Entry 8HH8 (electron microscopy, 2.80 A resolution); this record covers chains F and G of the 7 polymer chains in the assembly.

Chain F:
Molecule: ATP synthase subunit beta
Organism: Bacillus sp. PS3
Notes: EC 7.1.2.2
UniProtKB: A0A0M4U1P9 (A0A0M4U1P9_BACP3); residues 1-473 here = UniProt positions 1-473
Sequence (484 residues; row label = number of the first residue in the row; numbers below 1 keep their minus sign (Met-10 is residue -10)):
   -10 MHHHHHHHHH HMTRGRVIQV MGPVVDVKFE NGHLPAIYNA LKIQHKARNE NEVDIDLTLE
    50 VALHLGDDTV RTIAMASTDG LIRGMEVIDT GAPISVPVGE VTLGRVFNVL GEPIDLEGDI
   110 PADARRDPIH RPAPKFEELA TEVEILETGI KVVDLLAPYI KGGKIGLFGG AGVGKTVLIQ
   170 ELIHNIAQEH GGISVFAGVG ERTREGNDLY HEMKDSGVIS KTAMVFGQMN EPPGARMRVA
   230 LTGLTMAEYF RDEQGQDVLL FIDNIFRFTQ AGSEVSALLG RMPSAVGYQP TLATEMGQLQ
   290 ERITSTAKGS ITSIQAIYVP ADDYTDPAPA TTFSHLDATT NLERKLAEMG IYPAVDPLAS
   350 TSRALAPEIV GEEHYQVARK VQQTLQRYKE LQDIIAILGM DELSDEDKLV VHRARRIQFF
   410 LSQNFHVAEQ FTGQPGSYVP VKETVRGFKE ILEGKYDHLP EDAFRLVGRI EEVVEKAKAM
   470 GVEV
Not modelled in the structure: -10 to 0, 472-473
Construct notes: initiating methionine (-10); expression tag (-9 to 0)
Ion coordination: Mg2+: Thr165 (together with ATP)
Small-molecule neighbours: ATP (adenosine-5'-triphosphate): Gly159, Ala160, Gly161, Val162, Gly163, Lys164, Thr165, Val166, Glu190, Arg191, Glu194, Tyr341, Phe414, Ala417, Phe420

Chain G:
Molecule: ATP synthase gamma chain
Organism: Bacillus sp. PS3
UniProtKB: A0A0M4TPJ7 (A0A0M4TPJ7_BACP3); residue numbers follow UniProt; this construct covers 2-285
Sequence (284 residues; numbered 2 to 285; the number before each row is that of its first residue):
     2 ASLRDIKTRI NATKKTSQIT KAMEMVSTSK LNRAEQNAKS FVPYMEKIQE VVANVALGAG
    62 GASHPMLVSR PVKKTGYLVI TSDRGLAGAY NSNVLRLVYQ TIQKRHASPD EYAIIVIGRV
   122 GLSFFRKRNM PVILDITRLP DQPSFADIKE IARKTVGLFA DGTFDELYMY YNHYVSAIQQ
   182 EVTERKLLPL TDLAENKQRT VYEFEPSQEE ILDVLLPQYA ESLIYGALLD AKASEHAARM
   242 TAMKNATDNA NELIRTLTLS YNRARQAAIT QEITEIVAGA NALQ
Not modelled in the structure: 285

Chain F / chain G interface:
Contacting residue pairs - 10 pairs, chain F then chain G:
  Met271(F) with Ala283(G), hydrophobic
  Ala385(F) with Asn250(G), hydrogen bond (backbone-side chain)
  Ile386(F) with Ala247(G); Asn250(G), hydrogen bond (backbone-side chain); Leu254(G), hydrophobic
  Asp390(F) with Gly89(G)
  Glu391(F) with Gly86(G); Leu87(G), hydrogen bond (side chain-backbone)
  Asp394(F) with Lys128(G), salt bridge; Arg129(G), salt bridge
Other interface residues (no listed pair), chain G (12 interface residues in all): Thr17, Ala88, Ala90

Summary:
6 residues of chain F and 12 residues of chain G are in contact, with 3 hydrogen bonds and 2 salt bridges.
Polar contacts include Asp394(F)-Lys128(G), Asp394(F)-Arg129(G) and Ala385(F)-Asn250(G). Chain F binds ATP.
Chain F is ATP synthase subunit beta and chain G is ATP synthase gamma chain, both from Bacillus sp. PS3; the
structure, F1 domain of FoF1-ATPase from Bacillus PS3,post-hyd,lowATP, was determined by electron microscopy
(same publication as 8HH1, 8HH2, 8HH3, 8HH4, 8HH5, 8HH6 and 5 further entries).
